Entry 7LN3 (electron microscopy, 3.45 A resolution); this record covers chains C and D of the 7 polymer chains in the assembly.

[Chain C (and D)]
Molecule: Transitional endoplasmic reticulum ATPase
From: Homo sapiens
Notes: EC 3.6.4.6; chain D of this document is another copy of the same molecule, construct and numbering; everything in this record applies to it too
UniProtKB: P55072 (TERA_HUMAN); numbering as in UniProt (aligned over 1-806)
Amino-acid sequence (806 residues; row label = number of the first residue in the row):
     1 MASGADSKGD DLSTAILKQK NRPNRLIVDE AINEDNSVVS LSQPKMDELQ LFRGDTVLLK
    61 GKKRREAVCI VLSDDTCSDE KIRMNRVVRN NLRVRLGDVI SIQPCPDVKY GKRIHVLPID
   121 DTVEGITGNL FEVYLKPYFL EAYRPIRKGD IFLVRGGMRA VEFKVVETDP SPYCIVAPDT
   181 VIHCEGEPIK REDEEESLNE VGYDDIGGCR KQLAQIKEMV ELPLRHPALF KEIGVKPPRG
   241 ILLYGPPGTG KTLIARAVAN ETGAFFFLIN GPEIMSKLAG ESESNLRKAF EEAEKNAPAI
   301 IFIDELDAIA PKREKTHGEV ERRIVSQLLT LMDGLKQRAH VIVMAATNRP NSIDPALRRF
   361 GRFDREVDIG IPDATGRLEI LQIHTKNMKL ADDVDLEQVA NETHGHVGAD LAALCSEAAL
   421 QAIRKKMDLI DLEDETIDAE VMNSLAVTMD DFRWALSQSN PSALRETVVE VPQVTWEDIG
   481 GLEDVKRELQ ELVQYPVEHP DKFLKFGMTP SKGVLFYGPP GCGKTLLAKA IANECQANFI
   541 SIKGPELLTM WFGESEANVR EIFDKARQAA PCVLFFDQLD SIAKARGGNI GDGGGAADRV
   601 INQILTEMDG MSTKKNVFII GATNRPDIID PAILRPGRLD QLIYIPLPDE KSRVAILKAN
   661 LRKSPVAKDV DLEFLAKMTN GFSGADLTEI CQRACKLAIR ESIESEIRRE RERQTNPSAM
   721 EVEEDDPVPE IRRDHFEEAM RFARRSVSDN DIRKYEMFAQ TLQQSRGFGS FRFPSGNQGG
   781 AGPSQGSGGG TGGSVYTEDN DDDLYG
Disordered / not traced: 1-11, 715-726, 776-806
Sequence notes: engineered mutation Glu-232 (Ala in P55072), Gln-578 (Glu in P55072)
Bound ions: Mg2+ site 1: Thr-252 (together with ATP); Mg2+ site 2: Thr-525 (together with ATP)
Ligand contacts:
  - ATP (adenosine-5'-triphosphate), molecule 1: Asp-205, Ile-206, Gly-207, Pro-246, Pro-247, Gly-248, Thr-249, Gly-250, Lys-251, Thr-252, Leu-253, Arg-256, Asp-304, Glu-305, Ile-380, His-384, Gly-408, Ala-409
  - ATP, molecule 2: Asp-333, Ala-356, Arg-359, Phe-360, Arg-362
  - ATP, molecule 3: Asp-478, Ile-479, Gly-480, Pro-519, Pro-520, Gly-521, Cys-522, Gly-523, Lys-524, Thr-525, Leu-526, Gln-578, Asn-624, Ile-656, Asn-660, Gly-684, Ala-685, Thr-688
  - ATP, molecule 4: Asp-609, Arg-635, Arg-638
Swiss-Prot annotation at these positions:
  - region: Thr-797 to Gly-806 (Interaction with UBXN6)
  - motif: Asp-802 to Gly-806 (PIM motif)
  - binding site (ATP): Pro-247 to Leu-253, Asn-348, His-384, Gly-521 to Leu-526
  - modified residue: Ala-2 (N-acetylalanine), Ser-3 (Phosphoserine), Ser-7 (Phosphoserine), Ser-13 (Phosphoserine), Ser-37 (Phosphoserine), Lys-315 (N6,N6,N6-trimethyllysine), Thr-436 (Phosphothreonine), Ser-462 (Phosphoserine), Lys-502 (N6-acetyllysine), Lys-505 (N6-acetyllysine), Lys-668 (N6-acetyllysine), Ser-702 (Phosphoserine), Lys-754 (N6-acetyllysine), Ser-770 (Phosphoserine), Ser-775 (Phosphoserine), Ser-787 (Phosphoserine), Tyr-805 (Phosphotyrosine)
  - cross-link (Glycyl lysine isopeptide (Lys-Gly)): Lys-8 (interchain with G-Cter in SUMO2), Lys-18 (interchain with G-Cter in SUMO2)
  - natural variant: Arg-95 (R95G: In IBMPFD1), Gly-97 (G97E: In CMT2Y), Ile-126 (I126F: In IBMPFD1; uncertain significance), Arg-155 (R155C: In IBMPFD1; R155H: In FTDALS6 and IBMPFD1; R155L: In IBMPFD1; R155P: In IBMPFD1; R155S: In IBMPFD1), Arg-159 (R159G: In FTDALS6; R159H: In IBMPFD1), Ala-160 (A160T: In IBMPFD1; uncertain significance), Glu-185 (E185K: In CMT2Y), Arg-191 (R191Q: In FTDALS6 and IBMPFD1), Leu-198 (L198W: In IBMPFD1), Glu-232 (A232E: In IBMPFD1; this construct carries the variant), Ile-254 (I254F: In IBMPFD1; uncertain significance), Ile-369 (I369T: In IBMPFD1; uncertain significance), 2 further natural variant entries in UniProt
  - mutagenesis: Phe-52 to Asp-55 (Abolishes interaction with NPLOC4; when associated with A-110), Arg-53 (R53A: Minor effect on affinity for ATP and ADP), Arg-86 (R86A: Strongly increased affinity for ATP. Strongly reduced affinity for ADP), Tyr-110 (Y110A: Abolishes interaction with NPLOC4; when associated with 52-A--A-55), Arg-113 to His-115 (Severely reduced binding to DERL1), Phe-131 (F131R: Severely reduced binding to DERL1), Leu-140 (L140D: Severely reduced binding to DERL1), Asp-179 (D179R: No effect on binding to DERL1), His-183 (H183W: Severely reduced binding to DERL1), Lys-251 (K251Q: Impairs ERAD degradation of HMGCR and does not inhibit interaction with RHBDD1; when associated with Q-524), Glu-305 (E305Q: Defect in ubiquitin-dependent protein degradation by the proteasome; when associated with Q-578), Lys-312 (K312A: Does not affect methylation by VCPKMT), 7 further mutagenesis entries in UniProt
Reported in the primary citation:
  - mutagenesis - W551A/F552A, R599A: abolished catalytic activity
  - mutagenesis - I590A/D592A: unchanged catalytic activity
  - mutagenesis - L464A: decreased catalytic activity
  - disease-associated variants - A232E: increased catalytic activity (citing earlier work)
  - mutagenesis - E578Q: decreased catalytic activity (citing earlier work)

[Chain C / chain D interface]
Residue-residue contacts (198):
  Leu-12(C) with Gln-421(D); Arg-424(D); Lys-425(D)
  Ala-15(C) with Met-427(D), hydrophobic
  Ile-16(C) with Leu-432(D), hydrophobic
  Gln-19(C) with Glu-433(D)
  Lys-20(C) with Met-427(D); Ile-430(D); Asp-431(D); Glu-433(D)
  Arg-22(C) with Asp-431(D); Asp-434(D)
  Arg-25(C) with Glu-433(D), salt bridge; Asp-434(D), salt bridge
  Lys-60(C) with Glu-433(D)
  Glu-218(C) with Arg-424(D), salt bridge
  Arg-225(C) with Leu-432(D)
  His-226(C) with Asp-431(D), hydrogen bond (side chain-backbone); Leu-432(D); Asp-434(D); Ile-437(D)
  Ala-228(C) with Met-442(D)
  Leu-229(C) with Ile-423(D), hydrophobic; Ile-430(D), hydrophobic; Leu-445(D), hydrophobic
  Phe-230(C) with Leu-420(D), hydrophobic; Ile-423(D), hydrophobic
  Lys-231(C) with Glu-195(D), salt bridge
  Glu-232(C) with Lys-389(D), salt bridge; Met-442(D); Leu-445(D)
  Ile-233(C) with Met-388(D); Lys-389(D); Ala-419(D), hydrophobic; Ile-423(D), hydrophobic; Leu-445(D), hydrophobic; Val-447(D), hydrophobic
  Val-235(C) with Met-388(D), hydrophobic; Ala-419(D), hydrophobic
  Leu-278(C) with Lys-277(D)
  Ala-279(C) with Ser-276(D); Lys-277(D), hydrogen bond (backbone-backbone)
  Glu-281(C) with Lys-277(D), salt bridge
  Glu-283(C) with Pro-272(D)
  Arg-287(C) with Glu-273(D)
  Lys-312(C) with Glu-466(D), salt bridge
  Arg-313(C) with Glu-305(D), salt bridge; Asp-307(D), salt bridge; Asn-348(D), hydrogen bond
  Glu-314(C) with Arg-349(D)
  Lys-315(C) with Glu-554(D); Glu-561(D), salt bridge
  His-317(C) with His-317(D), hydrogen bond
  Glu-319(C) with Thr-316(D); His-317(D)
  Arg-323(C) with Pro-272(D); Met-275(D); Ala-308(D); Glu-321(D), salt bridge
  Ser-326(C) with Pro-272(D); Ala-308(D)
  Gln-327(C) with Pro-272(D); Glu-273(D)
  Thr-330(C) with Asn-270(D); Glu-305(D)
  Asp-333(C) with Arg-256(D), salt bridge
  Gly-334(C) with Thr-252(D); Arg-256(D), hydrogen bond (backbone-side chain)
  Leu-335(C) with Thr-252(D); Arg-256(D); Phe-266(D), hydrophobic; Leu-268(D), hydrophobic
  Lys-336(C) with Leu-268(D)
  Gln-337(C) with Arg-256(D)
  Arg-358(C) with Ser-462(D); Arg-465(D), hydrogen bond (backbone-side chain)
  Arg-359(C) with Pro-247(D); Gly-248(D); Ala-409(D); Ser-462(D)
  Phe-360(C) with Ala-409(D); Ala-412(D), hydrophobic; Ala-413(D), hydrophobic
  Phe-363(C) with Arg-465(D)
  Asp-364(C) with Arg-465(D), hydrogen bond (backbone-side chain)
  Arg-365(C) with Glu-417(D), salt bridge; Leu-420(D)
  Glu-366(C) with Arg-465(D), salt bridge
  Arg-487(C) with Arg-700(D)
  Glu-488(C) with Arg-693(D), salt bridge; Lys-696(D), salt bridge; Arg-700(D), salt bridge
  Glu-491(C) with Lys-696(D); Arg-700(D), salt bridge
  Tyr-495(C) with Arg-700(D)
  His-499(C) with Ile-703(D)
  Lys-502(C) with Ile-699(D); Ser-702(D); Ile-703(D); Glu-706(D), salt bridge
  Phe-503(C) with Ile-699(D), hydrophobic
  Lys-505(C) with Pro-665(D); Val-728(D)
  Phe-506(C) with Ser-664(D), hydrogen bond (backbone-side chain); Pro-665(D); Cys-695(D), hydrophobic; Ala-698(D), hydrophobic; Ile-699(D), hydrophobic; Val-728(D); Ile-731(D), hydrophobic
  Met-508(C) with Asn-660(D); Cys-691(D), hydrophobic; Gln-692(D); Cys-695(D), hydrophobic
  Thr-509(C) with Gln-692(D), hydrogen bond (backbone-side chain)
  Ser-511(C) with Glu-689(D); Gln-692(D)
  Trp-551(C) with Met-550(D), hydrophobic
  Phe-552(C) with Leu-548(D), hydrophobic; Thr-549(D); Ser-555(D); Asp-592(D); Ala-596(D), hydrophobic; Ala-597(D)
  Glu-556(C) with Pro-545(D)
  Arg-560(C) with Pro-545(D), hydrogen bond (side chain-backbone); Glu-546(D)
  Arg-586(C) with Asp-580(D), salt bridge; Asn-624(D); Arg-625(D)
  Gly-593(C) with Asp-592(D)
  Gly-594(C) with Asn-589(D); Gly-591(D); Asp-592(D)
  Asp-598(C) with Lys-584(D), salt bridge
  Arg-599(C) with Pro-545(D); Leu-548(D); Ser-581(D)
  Asn-602(C) with Gln-578(D); Asp-580(D), hydrogen bond; Ser-581(D)
  Gln-603(C) with Lys-543(D); Pro-545(D)
  Thr-606(C) with Lys-543(D); Asp-577(D); Gln-578(D)
  Glu-607(C) with Lys-543(D)
  Gly-610(C) with Thr-525(D); Lys-529(D); Asp-577(D)
  Met-611(C) with Val-469(D); Glu-470(D); Thr-525(D); Ala-528(D), hydrophobic; Phe-539(D), hydrophobic; Ser-541(D); Phe-575(D), hydrophobic
  Ser-612(C) with Val-469(D); Glu-470(D); Pro-472(D)
  Thr-613(C) with Glu-470(D); Pro-472(D)
  Ala-632(C) with Asn-624(D)
  Leu-634(C) with Arg-744(D), hydrogen bond (backbone-side chain)
  Arg-635(C) with Pro-520(D); Gly-521(D); Ala-685(D); Ser-746(D)
  Pro-636(C) with Ala-685(D); Asp-686(D); Glu-689(D); Ser-746(D)
  Leu-639(C) with Arg-744(D)
  Asp-640(C) with Glu-689(D); Arg-744(D), hydrogen bond (backbone-side chain)
  Gln-641(C) with Arg-693(D); Lys-696(D)
  Leu-642(C) with Arg-744(D)
  Ser-765(C) with Arg-744(D); Arg-745(D)
  Arg-766(C) with Ala-743(D); Arg-744(D)
  Phe-771(C) with Phe-674(D), hydrophobic; Leu-675(D), hydrophobic; Met-678(D), hydrophobic; Glu-737(D); Met-740(D), hydrophobic
  Arg-772(C) with Phe-674(D); Glu-737(D), salt bridge
  Phe-773(C) with Asp-671(D); Phe-674(D), hydrophobic; Leu-675(D), hydrophobic; Arg-733(D); Phe-736(D), hydrophobic; Glu-737(D)
  Pro-774(C) with Phe-674(D); Arg-733(D)
  Ser-775(C) with Arg-733(D)
Interface residues without a listed pair, chain C (107 interface residues in all): Ser-13, Leu-222, Gly-234, Lys-236, Pro-238, Gly-280, Arg-322, Leu-329, Asn-351, Pro-355, Ala-356, Gly-553, Glu-554, Ala-585, Leu-605, Pro-631, Gly-637, Arg-638
Interface residues without a listed pair, chain D (125 interface residues in all): Phe-302, Asp-304, Gly-318, Ser-416, Asp-428, Glu-435, Ala-446, Val-471, Ala-532, Ile-590, Gly-593, Val-670, Thr-688, Pro-729, Glu-730, Asp-751

[In short]
107 residues of chain C face 125 of chain D across their interface, with 13 hydrogen bonds and 22 salt
bridges. Among the polar pairs are Arg-25(C)/Glu-433(D), Arg-25(C)/Asp-434(D) and Glu-218(C)/Arg-424(D). The
paper reports that W551A/F552A and R599A of chain C abolish catalytic activity; L464A and E578Q of chain C
reduce catalytic activity; 6 substitutions were tested in all.
Chain C and chain D are both Transitional endoplasmic reticulum ATPase (Homo sapiens); the structure, Cryo-EM
structure of human p97 in complex with Npl4/Ufd1 and polyubiquitinated Ub-Eos (FOM, Class 2), was determined
by electron microscopy (same publication as 7LMZ, 7LN0, 7LN1, 7LN2, 7LN4, 7LN5 and 7LN6).
